9J6Z - chains 7 and A of the 7 polymer chains in the assembly; structure by electron microscopy, 3.02 A resolution.

== Chain 7 ==
Protein: Capsid protein
Organism: Adeno-associated virus - 8
UniProt: Q8JQF8 (Q8JQF8_9VIRU); residues 1-738 here = UniProt positions 1-738
Sequence (738 residues; each row starts with the number of its first residue):
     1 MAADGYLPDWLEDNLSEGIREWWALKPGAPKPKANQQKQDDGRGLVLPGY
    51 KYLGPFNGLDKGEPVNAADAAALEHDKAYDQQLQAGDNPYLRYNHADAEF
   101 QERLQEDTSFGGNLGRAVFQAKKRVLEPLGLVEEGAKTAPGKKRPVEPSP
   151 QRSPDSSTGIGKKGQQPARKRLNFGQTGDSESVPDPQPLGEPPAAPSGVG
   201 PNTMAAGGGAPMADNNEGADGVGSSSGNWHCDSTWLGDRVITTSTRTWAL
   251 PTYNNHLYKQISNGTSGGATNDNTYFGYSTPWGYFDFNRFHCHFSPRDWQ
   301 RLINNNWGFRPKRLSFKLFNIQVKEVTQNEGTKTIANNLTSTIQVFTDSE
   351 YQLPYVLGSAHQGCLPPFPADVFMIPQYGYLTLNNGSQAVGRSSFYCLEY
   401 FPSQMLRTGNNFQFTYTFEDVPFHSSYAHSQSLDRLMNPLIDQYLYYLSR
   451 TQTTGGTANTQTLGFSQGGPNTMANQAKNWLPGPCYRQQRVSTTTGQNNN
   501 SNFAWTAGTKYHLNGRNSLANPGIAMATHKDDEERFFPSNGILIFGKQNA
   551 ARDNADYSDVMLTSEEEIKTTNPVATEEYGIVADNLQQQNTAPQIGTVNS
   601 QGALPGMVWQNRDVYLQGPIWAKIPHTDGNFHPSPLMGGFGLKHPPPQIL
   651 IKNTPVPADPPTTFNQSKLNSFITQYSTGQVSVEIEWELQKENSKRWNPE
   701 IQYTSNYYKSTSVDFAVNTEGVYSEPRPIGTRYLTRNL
Disordered / not traced: 1-243, 266-267, 293-309, 330-331, 426-482, 496-500, 527-535, 567-596, 684-713, 718-719, 733-738

== Chain A ==
Protein: Carboxypeptidase D
Organism: Homo sapiens
Notes: EC 3.4.17.22
UniProt: O75976 (CBPD_HUMAN); residue numbers follow UniProt; this construct covers 32-493
Sequence (470 residues; each row starts with the number of its first residue):
    32 AHIKKAEATTTTTSAGAEAAEGQFDRYYHEEELESALREAAAAGLPGLAR
    82 LFSIGRSVEGRPLWVLRLTAGLGSLIPEGDAGPDAAGPDAAGPLLPGRPQ
   132 VKLVGNMHGDETVSRQVLIYLARELAAGYRRGDPRLVRLLNTTDVYLLPS
   182 LNPDGFERAREGDCGFGDGGPSGASGRDNSRGRDLNRSFPDQFSTGEPPA
   232 LDEVPEVRALIEWIRRNKFVLSGNLHGGSVVASYPFDDSPEHKATGIYSK
   282 TSDDEVFKYLAKAYASNHPIMKTGEPHCPGDEDETFKDGITNGAHWYDVE
   332 GGMQDYNYVWANCFEITLELSCCKYPPASQLRQEWENNRESLITLIEKVH
   382 IGVKGFVKDSITGSGLENATISVAGINHNITTGRFGDFYRLLVPGTYNLT
   432 VVLTGYMPLTVTNVVVKEGPATEVDFSLRPTVTSVIPDTTEAVSTASTVA
   482 IPNILSGTSSSYHHHHHHHH
Disordered / not traced: 32-54, 103-120, 198-204, 225-230, 392-398, 405-406, 460-501
Construct notes: expression tag (494-501)
Disulfide bonds: Cys-195/Cys-354, Cys-309/Cys-353
UniProt features mapped onto this chain:
  - motif: Arg-162 to Asp-164 (Cell attachment site)
  - active site: Glu-350 (Proton donor/acceptor)
  - binding site (Zn(2+)): His-139, Glu-142, His-257
  - modified residue: Tyr-265 (Phosphotyrosine), Ser-270 (Phosphoserine)
  - glycosylation (N-linked (GlcNAc...) asparagine): Asn-172, Asn-217, Asn-399, Asn-410, Asn-429

== How chain 7 and chain A interact ==
Residue-residue contacts - 5 pairs, chain 7 then chain A:
  Thr-265(7) / Arg-212(A)  hydrogen bond
  Thr-265(7) / Asp-233(A)
  Ser-387(7) / Glu-234(A)
  Gln-388(7) / Arg-212(A)
  Gln-388(7) / Gly-213(A)
Interface residues without a listed pair, chain 7 (4 interface residues in all): Asn-271

== In short ==
Chain 7 and chain A each contribute 4 residues to their interface; the contacts include 1 hydrogen bond. Its
one hydrogen-bonded contact is Thr-265(7)/Arg-212(A). UniProt lists active-site residue Glu-350(A) and 3
Zn2+-binding residues on chain A.
Here chain 7 is Capsid protein (Adeno-associated virus - 8) and chain A is Carboxypeptidase D (Homo sapiens).
Entry 9J6Z (Structure of AAV8 in complex with its receptor) was determined by electron microscopy (same
publication as 9J7K and 9J7L).
